Entry 7P5Z (electron microscopy, 3.30 A resolution); this record covers chains 2 and 6 of the 16 polymer chains in the assembly.

# Chain 2
Protein: DNA replication licensing factor MCM2
Source organism: Saccharomyces cerevisiae (strain ATCC 204508 / S288c)
Notes: EC 3.6.4.12
UniProtKB: P29469 (MCM2_YEAST); numbering as in UniProt (aligned over 1-868)
Sequence (868 residues; each row starts with the number of its first residue):
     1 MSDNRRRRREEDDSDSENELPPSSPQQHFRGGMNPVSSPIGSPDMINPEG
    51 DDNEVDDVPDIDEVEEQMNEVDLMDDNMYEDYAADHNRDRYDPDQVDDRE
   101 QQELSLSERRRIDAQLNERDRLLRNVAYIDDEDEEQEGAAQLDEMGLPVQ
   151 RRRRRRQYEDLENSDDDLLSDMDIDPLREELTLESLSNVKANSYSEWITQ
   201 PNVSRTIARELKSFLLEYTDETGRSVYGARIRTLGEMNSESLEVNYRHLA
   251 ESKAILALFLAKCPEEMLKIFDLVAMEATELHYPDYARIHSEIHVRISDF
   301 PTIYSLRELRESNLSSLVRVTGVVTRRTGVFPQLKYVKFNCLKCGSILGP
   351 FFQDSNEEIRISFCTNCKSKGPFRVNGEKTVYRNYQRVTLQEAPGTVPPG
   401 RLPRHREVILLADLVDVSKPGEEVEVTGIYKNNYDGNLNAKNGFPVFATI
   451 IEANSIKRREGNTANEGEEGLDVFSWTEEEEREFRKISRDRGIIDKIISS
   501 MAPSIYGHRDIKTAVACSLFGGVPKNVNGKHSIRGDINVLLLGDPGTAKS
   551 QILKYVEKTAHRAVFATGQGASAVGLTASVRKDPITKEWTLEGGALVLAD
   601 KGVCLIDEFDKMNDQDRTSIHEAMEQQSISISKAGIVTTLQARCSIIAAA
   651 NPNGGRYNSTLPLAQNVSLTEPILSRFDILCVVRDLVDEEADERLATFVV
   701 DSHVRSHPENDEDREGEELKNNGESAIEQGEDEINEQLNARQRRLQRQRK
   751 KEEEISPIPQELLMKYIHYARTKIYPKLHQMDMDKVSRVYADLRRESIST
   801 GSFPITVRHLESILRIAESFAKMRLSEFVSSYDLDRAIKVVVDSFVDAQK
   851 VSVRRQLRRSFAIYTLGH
Not modelled in the structure: 1-182, 460-472, 710-755, 865-868
Metal / ion sites: Zn2+: Cys341, Cys344, Cys364, Cys367; Mg2+: Ser550 (together with ATP)
Small-molecule neighbours:
  - ADP: Ile533, Arg676, Val807, Arg808, Glu811
  - ATP (adenosine-5'-triphosphate): Ile505, Tyr506, His508, Asp544, Pro545, Gly546, Thr547, Ala548, Lys549, Ser550, Gln551, Asn651, Leu695, Val699
UniProt features mapped onto this chain:
  - zinc finger: Cys341 to Cys367 (C4-type)
  - motif: Ser675 to Asp678 (Arginine finger)
  - binding site (ATP): Gly543 to Ser550
  - modified residue (Phosphoserine): Ser14, Ser16, Ser23, Ser164, Ser170
  - natural variant: Glu392 (E392K: In allele MCM2-1)
  - mutagenesis: Cys364 (C364Y/F/S/H: Loss of activity), Cys367 (C367Y/F/S/H: Loss of activity), Lys549 (K549A: Reduces MCM2-7 complex helicase activity. Abolishes MCM2-7 complex helicase activity; when associated with MCM5 A-422. Reduces MCM2-7 complex helicase activity; when associated with MCM3 A-415), Arg676 (R676A: Loss of MCM2-7 complex helicase activity)

# Chain 6
Protein: DNA replication licensing factor MCM6
Source organism: Saccharomyces cerevisiae (strain ATCC 204508 / S288c)
Notes: EC 3.6.4.12
UniProtKB: P53091 (MCM6_YEAST); numbering as in UniProt (aligned over 1-1017)
Sequence (1017 residues; each row starts with the number of its first residue):
     1 MSSPFPADTPSSNRPSNSSPPPSSIGAGFGSSSGLDSQIGSRLHFPSSSQ
    51 PHVSNSQTGPFVNDSTQFSSQRLQTDGSATNDMEGNEPARSFKSRALNHV
   101 KKVDDVTGEKVREAFEQFLEDFSVQSTDTGEVEKVYRAQIEFMKIYDLNT
   151 IYIDYQHLSMRENGALAMAISEQYYRFLPFLQKGLRRVVRKYAPELLNTS
   201 DSLKRSEGDEGQADEDEQQDDDMNGSSLPRDSGSSAAPGNGTSAMATRSI
   251 TTSTSPEQTERVFQISFFNLPTVHRIRDIRSEKIGSLLSISGTVTRTSEV
   301 RPELYKASFTCDMCRAIVDNVEQSFKYTEPTFCPNPSCENRAFWTLNVTR
   351 SRFLDWQKVRIQENANEIPTGSMPRTLDVILRGDSVERAKPGDRCKFTGV
   401 EIVVPDVTQLGLPGVKPSSTLDTRGISKTTEGLNSGVTGLRSLGVRDLTY
   451 KISFLACHVISIGSNIGASSPDANSNNRETELQMAANLQANNVYQDNERD
   501 QEVFLNSLSSDEINELKEMVKDEHIYDKLVRSIAPAVFGHEAVKKGILLQ
   551 MLGGVHKSTVEGIKLRGDINICVVGDPSTSKSQFLKYVVGFAPRSVYTSG
   601 KASSAAGLTAAVVRDEEGGDYTIEAGALMLADNGICCIDEFDKMDISDQV
   651 AIHEAMEQQTISIAKAGIHATLNARTSILAAANPVGGRYNRKLSLRGNLN
   701 MTAPIMSRFDLFFVILDDCNEKIDTELASHIVDLHMKRDEAIEPPFSAEQ
   751 LRRYIKYARTFKPILTKEARSYLVEKYKELRKDDAQGFSRSSYRITVRQL
   801 ESMIRLSEAIARANCVDEITPSFIAEAYDLLRQSIIRVDVDDVEMDEEFD
   851 NIESQSHAASGNNDDNDDGTGSGVITSEPPADIEEGQSEATARPGTSEKK
   901 KTTVTYDKYVSMMNMIVRKIAEVDREGAEELTAVDIVDWYLLQKENDLGS
   951 LAEYWEERRLAFKVIKRLVKDRILMEIHGTRHNLRDLENEENENNKTVYV
  1001 IHPNCEVLDQLEPQDSS
Not modelled in the structure: 1-99, 124-129, 195-259, 430-442, 464-508, 786-790, 843-1017
Metal / ion sites: Zn2+: Cys311, Cys314, Cys333, Cys338
Small-molecule neighbours: ATP (adenosine-5'-triphosphate): Val797, Arg798, Glu801
UniProt features mapped onto this chain:
  - motif: Ser707 to Asp710 (Arginine finger)
  - binding site (ATP): Gly575 to Ser582
  - modified residue: Ser78 (Phosphoserine), Ser249 (Phosphoserine), Ser372 (Phosphoserine), Thr766 (Phosphothreonine)
  - mutagenesis: Lys581 (K581A: Loss of MCM2-7 complex helicase activity)
Reported in the primary citation:
  - post-translational modification sites: Thr75, Ser78

# How chain 2 and chain 6 interact
Residue-residue contacts (76; chain 2 residue first):
  Leu309(2) - Val300(6)
  Arg310(2) - Val300(6)
  Arg310(2) - Asp355(6)
  Arg310(2) - Val386(6)
  Glu311(2) - Phe353(6)
  Glu311(2) - Asp355(6)  hydrogen bond (backbone-side chain)
  Thr325(2) - His669(6)
  Arg326(2) - Gly667(6)
  Gln391(2) - Ala670(6)
  Gln391(2) - Thr671(6)  hydrogen bond (side chain-backbone)
  Pro394(2) - Asn673(6)  hydrogen bond (backbone-side chain)
  Val397(2) - Asn673(6)
  Val397(2) - Arg675(6)
  Pro399(2) - Lys390(6)
  Pro399(2) - Arg675(6)
  Gly400(2) - Lys390(6)
  Gly400(2) - Asp632(6)
  Arg401(2) - Glu387(6)  salt bridge
  Arg401(2) - Ala389(6)  hydrogen bond (side chain-backbone)
  Arg401(2) - Lys390(6)
  Leu402(2) - Ile623(6)
  Leu402(2) - Met629(6)  hydrophobic
  Pro403(2) - Thr671(6)
  Pro403(2) - Leu672(6)
  Arg404(2) - Thr297(6)
  Arg404(2) - Ser298(6)
  Arg404(2) - Glu299(6)
  Arg404(2) - Gln357(6)
  Arg404(2) - Glu387(6)  salt bridge
  His405(2) - Asp620(6)  salt bridge
  His405(2) - Tyr621(6)  hydrogen bond
  Tyr434(2) - Val348(6)  hydrophobic
  Asn439(2) - Tyr327(6)
  Asn439(2) - Leu346(6)
  Lys441(2) - Lys326(6)  hydrogen bond (backbone-side chain)
  Asn442(2) - Lys326(6)
  Asn442(2) - Pro405(6)
  Gly443(2) - Lys326(6)  hydrogen bond (backbone-side chain)
  Phe444(2) - Glu303(6)
  Phe444(2) - Phe325(6)  hydrophobic
  Pro445(2) - Glu303(6)
  Pro445(2) - Leu304(6)  hydrogen bond (backbone-backbone)
  Val446(2) - Pro302(6)
  Val446(2) - Glu303(6)
  Val446(2) - Trp356(6)  hydrophobic
  Phe447(2) - Arg301(6)
  Phe447(2) - Pro302(6)  hydrogen bond (backbone-backbone)
  Phe447(2) - Phe353(6)  hydrophobic
  Thr449(2) - Pro302(6)
  Ser504(2) - Glu561(6)
  Pro545(2) - Thr796(6)
  Gln569(2) - Pro704(6)
  Gly570(2) - Val650(6)
  Pro584(2) - Gly667(6)
  Ile585(2) - Gly667(6)
  Glu608(2) - Pro704(6)
  Arg656(2) - Arg794(6)
  Asp685(2) - Arg781(6)  salt bridge
  Val687(2) - Arg781(6)
  Asp692(2) - Arg781(6)  salt bridge
  Glu693(2) - Val774(6)
  Glu693(2) - Glu775(6)
  Glu693(2) - Lys778(6)  salt bridge
  Leu695(2) - Val797(6)  hydrophobic
  Ala696(2) - Val774(6)  hydrophobic
  Ala696(2) - Tyr777(6)  hydrophobic
  His703(2) - Leu565(6)
  His703(2) - Glu801(6)  salt bridge
  Ser706(2) - Lys557(6)
  Ser706(2) - Ser558(6)
  Ser706(2) - Thr559(6)  hydrogen bond
  His707(2) - Lys557(6)
  His707(2) - Pro763(6)  hydrogen bond (side chain-backbone)
  His707(2) - Ile764(6)
  Pro708(2) - Lys557(6)
  Glu709(2) - Lys762(6)  salt bridge
Also at the interface, not in a pair above, chain 2 (53 interface residues in all): Glu196, Gly395, Arg406, Asn432, Gly546, Ala571, Val699, Val700, Val704
Also at the interface, not in a pair above, chain 6 (68 interface residues in all): Arg350, Arg382, Pro391, Val555, His556, Arg594, Gly618, Asn633, His653, Ile668, Arg770, Ala785, Ile795, Arg798, Leu800

# In short
The interface between chain 2 and chain 6 involves 53 residues on one side and 68 on the other, with 11
hydrogen bonds and 8 salt bridges. Among the polar pairs are Arg401(2)-Glu387(6), Arg404(2)-Glu387(6) and
His405(2)-Asp620(6). ATP is bound between chain 2 and chain 6. The paper reports modification sites Thr75(6)
and Ser78(6).
Here chain 2 is DNA replication licensing factor MCM2 and chain 6 is DNA replication licensing factor MCM6,
both from Saccharomyces cerevisiae (strain ATCC 204508 / S288c). Entry 7P5Z (Structure of a DNA-loaded MCM
double hexamer engaged with the Dbf4-dependent kinase) was determined by electron microscopy (same publication
as 7P30).
